6X3S - chains B and C of the 9 polymer chains in the assembly; structure by electron microscopy, 3.12 A resolution.

# Chain B
Molecule: Gamma-aminobutyric acid receptor subunit alpha-1
Organism: Homo sapiens
UniProtKB: P14867 (GBRA1_HUMAN); the construct has insertions or renumbered stretches relative to UniProt, so the offset changes along the chain: 1-312 = UniProt 28-339; 320-358 = UniProt 418-456
Chain sequence (358 residues; row label = number of the first residue in the row):
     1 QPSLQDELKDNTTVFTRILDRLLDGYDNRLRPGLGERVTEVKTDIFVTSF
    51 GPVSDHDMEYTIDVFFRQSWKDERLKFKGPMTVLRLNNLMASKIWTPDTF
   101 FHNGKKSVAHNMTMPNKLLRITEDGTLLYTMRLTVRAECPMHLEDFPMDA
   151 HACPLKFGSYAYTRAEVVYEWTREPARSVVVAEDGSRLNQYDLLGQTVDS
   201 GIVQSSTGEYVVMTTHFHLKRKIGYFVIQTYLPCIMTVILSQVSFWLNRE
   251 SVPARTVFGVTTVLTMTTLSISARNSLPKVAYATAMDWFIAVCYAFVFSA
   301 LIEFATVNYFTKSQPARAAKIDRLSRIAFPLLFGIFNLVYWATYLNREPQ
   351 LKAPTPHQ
Disordered / not traced: 1-9, 348-358
Construct notes: linker (313-319)
Disulfides: Cys139-Cys153
Glycans and other covalent adducts: glycan linked to Asn111
Ligand contacts: J94 ((5S)-6,6-dimethyl-5-[(6R)-8-oxo-6,8-dihydrofuro[3,4-e][1,3]benzodioxol-6-yl]-5,6,7,8-tetrahydro[1,3]dioxolo[4,5-g]isoquinolin-6-ium): Phe46, Phe65, Arg67, Leu118, Thr130

# Chain C
Molecule: Gamma-aminobutyric acid receptor subunit beta-2
Organism: Homo sapiens
UniProtKB: P47870 (GBRB2_HUMAN), isoform P47870-1; the construct has insertions or renumbered stretches relative to UniProt, so the offset changes along the chain: 1-307 = UniProt 25-331; 316-341 = UniProt 487-512
Chain sequence (364 residues; each row starts with the number of its first residue):
     1 QSVNDPSNMSLVKETVDRLLKGYDIRLRPDFGGPPVAVGMNIDIASIDMV
    51 SEVNMDYTLTMYFQQAWRDKRLSYNVIPLNLTLDNRVADQLWVPDTYFLN
   101 DKKSFVHGVTVKNRMIRLHPDGTVLYGLRITTTAACMMDLRRYPLDEQNC
   151 TLEIESYGYTTDDIEFYWRGDDNAVTGVTKIELPQFSIVDYKLITKKVVF
   201 STGSYPRLSLSFKLKRNIGYFILQTYMPSILITILSWVSFWINYDASAAR
   251 VALGITTVLTMTTINTHLRETLPKIPYVKAIDMYLMGCFVFVFMALLEYA
   301 LVNYIFFSQPARAAAIDRWSRIFFPVVFSFFNIVYWLYYVNVDGSGATNF
   351 SLLKQAGDVEENPG
Disordered / not traced: 1-6, 341-364
Construct notes: linker (308-315)
Disulfides: Cys136-Cys150
Glycans and other covalent adducts: N-acetylglucosamine (NAG) linked to Asn80, Asn149
Ligand contacts: J94 ((5S)-6,6-dimethyl-5-[(6R)-8-oxo-6,8-dihydrofuro[3,4-e][1,3]benzodioxol-6-yl]-5,6,7,8-tetrahydro[1,3]dioxolo[4,5-g]isoquinolin-6-ium): Tyr97, Ser156, Tyr157, Phe200, Thr202, Tyr205

# Chain B / chain C interface
Pairs across the interface (83):
  Gly25(B) - Lys13(C)
  Asp27(B) - Lys13(C)  salt bridge
  Asn28(B) - Asp84(C)
  Asn28(B) - Arg86(C)
  Arg29(B) - Val16(C)
  Arg29(B) - Asp17(C)  salt bridge
  Arg29(B) - Leu20(C)
  Arg29(B) - Leu83(C)
  Arg29(B) - Asp84(C)
  Arg29(B) - Val87(C)
  Leu30(B) - Met9(C)  hydrophobic
  Leu30(B) - Val12(C)  hydrophobic
  Leu30(B) - Lys13(C)
  Arg31(B) - Met9(C)
  Gly33(B) - Met9(C)
  Leu34(B) - Met9(C)
  Leu34(B) - Val12(C)  hydrophobic
  Leu34(B) - Leu79(C)
  Ser92(B) - Arg86(C)  hydrogen bond (backbone-side chain)
  Ile94(B) - Arg86(C)  hydrogen bond (backbone-side chain)
  Asp98(B) - Val111(C)
  Thr99(B) - Val109(C)
  Thr99(B) - Thr110(C)  hydrogen bond (backbone-backbone)
  Phe100(B) - Tyr62(C)
  Phe100(B) - Val109(C)
  Phe100(B) - Asn113(C)
  Phe100(B) - Arg129(C)
  Phe101(B) - Arg129(C)  hydrogen bond (backbone-side chain)
  Gly104(B) - His107(C)
  Gly104(B) - Arg129(C)  hydrogen bond (backbone-side chain)
  Lys105(B) - Asp48(C)
  Lys105(B) - His107(C)
  Lys106(B) - Phe105(C)
  Ser107(B) - Val109(C)
  Met131(B) - Thr110(C)
  Leu133(B) - Val109(C)  hydrophobic
  Glu138(B) - Ser46(C)
  Tyr160(B) - Tyr62(C)
  Tyr160(B) - Arg114(C)
  Tyr160(B) - Met115(C)  hydrophobic
  Tyr160(B) - Gly127(C)
  Tyr160(B) - Leu128(C)  hydrogen bond (side chain-backbone)
  Tyr160(B) - Arg129(C)
  Ala161(B) - Thr82(C)
  Ala161(B) - Met115(C)  hydrophobic
  Ala161(B) - Arg117(C)  hydrogen bond (backbone-side chain)
  Tyr162(B) - Thr82(C)
  Glu166(B) - Thr82(C)  hydrogen bond
  Ser206(B) - Asp43(C)  hydrogen bond
  Thr207(B) - Gln64(C)
  Thr207(B) - Met115(C)
  Thr207(B) - Arg117(C)
  Tyr210(B) - Arg117(C)  hydrogen bond
  Val252(B) - Ala249(C)  hydrophobic
  Pro253(B) - Ala248(C)  hydrophobic
  Thr256(B) - Ala249(C)
  Thr256(B) - Leu253(C)
  Val257(B) - Ala252(C)  hydrophobic
  Val260(B) - Leu235(C)  hydrophobic
  Val260(B) - Thr256(C)
  Val263(B) - Leu235(C)  hydrophobic
  Leu264(B) - Thr260(C)
  Thr267(B) - Thr260(C)
  Thr267(B) - Ile264(C)
  Ile271(B) - His267(C)
  Arg274(B) - Tyr220(C)
  Arg274(B) - Gln224(C)
  Lys279(B) - Pro184(C)
  Lys279(B) - Gln185(C)  hydrogen bond
  Lys279(B) - Tyr220(C)
  Val280(B) - Tyr220(C)
  Ala281(B) - Pro184(C)
  Ala281(B) - Asn217(C)
  Asp287(B) - Leu223(C)
  Tyr294(B) - Leu231(C)  hydrophobic
  Tyr294(B) - Ile232(C)
  Phe298(B) - Ile234(C)  hydrophobic
  Phe298(B) - Leu235(C)  hydrophobic
  Leu301(B) - Leu235(C)  hydrophobic
  Ile302(B) - Val238(C)  hydrophobic
  Ala305(B) - Val238(C)  hydrophobic
  Asn308(B) - Ile242(C)
  Asn308(B) - Asn243(C)
Also at the interface, not in a pair above, chain B (61 interface residues in all): Pro32, Gly35, Arg74, Lys93, Trp95, Pro97, His102, Val108, Ala109, Thr163, Asn275, Ala283, Tyr309
Also at the interface, not in a pair above, chain C (61 interface residues in all): Asn80, Leu81, Asn85, Gln90, Leu125, Trp241, Ala246, Thr263, Thr271, Pro273, Arg321

# In short
Chain B and chain C each contribute 61 residues to their interface; the contacts include 11 hydrogen bonds and
2 salt bridges. Polar contacts include Asp27(B)-Lys13(C), Arg29(B)-Asp17(C) and Ser92(B)-Arg86(C). Ligands of
chain B: compound J94. Ligands of chain C: compound J94.
Chain B is Gamma-aminobutyric acid receptor subunit alpha-1 and chain C is Gamma-aminobutyric acid receptor
subunit beta-2, both from Homo sapiens; the structure, Human GABAA receptor alpha1-beta2-gamma2 subtype in
complex with bicuculline methbromide, was determined by electron microscopy together with 6X3T, 6X3U, 6X3V,
6X3W, 6X3X, 6X3Z and 6X40 from the same study.
